6UI4 - chains A and B; structure by X-ray diffraction, 2.65 A resolution.

# Chain A
Name: myosin I
Source organism: Gibberella zeae (strain PH-1 / ATCC MYA-4620 / FGSC 9075 / NRRL 31084)
Notes: fragment: Uniprot residues 44-735
UniProtKB: A0A098D3M4 (A0A098D3M4_GIBZE); residues 37-728 here correspond to UniProt positions 44-735 (UniProt number = residue number + 7)
Chain sequence (692 residues; numbered 37 to 728; the number before each row is that of its first residue):
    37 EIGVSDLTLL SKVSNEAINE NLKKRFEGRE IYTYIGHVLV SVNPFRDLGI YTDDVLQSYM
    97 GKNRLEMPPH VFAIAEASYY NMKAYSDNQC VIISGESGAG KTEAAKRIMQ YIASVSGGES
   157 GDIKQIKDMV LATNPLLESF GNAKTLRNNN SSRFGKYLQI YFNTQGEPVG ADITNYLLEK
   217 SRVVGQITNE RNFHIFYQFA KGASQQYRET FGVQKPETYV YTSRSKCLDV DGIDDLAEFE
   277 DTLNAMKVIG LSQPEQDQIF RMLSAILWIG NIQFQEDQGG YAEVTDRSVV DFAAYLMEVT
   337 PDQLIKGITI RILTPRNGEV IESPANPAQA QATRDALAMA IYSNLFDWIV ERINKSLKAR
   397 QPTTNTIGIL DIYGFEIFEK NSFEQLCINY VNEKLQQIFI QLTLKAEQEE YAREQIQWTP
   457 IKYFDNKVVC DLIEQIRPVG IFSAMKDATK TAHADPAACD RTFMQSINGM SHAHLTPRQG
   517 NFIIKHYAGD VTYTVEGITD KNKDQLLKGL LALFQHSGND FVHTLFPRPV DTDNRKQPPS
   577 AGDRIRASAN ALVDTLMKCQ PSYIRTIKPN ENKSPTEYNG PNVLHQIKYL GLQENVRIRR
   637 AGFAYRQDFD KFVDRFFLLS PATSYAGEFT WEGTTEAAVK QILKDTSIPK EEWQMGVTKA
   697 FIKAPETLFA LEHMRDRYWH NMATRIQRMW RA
Cystine bridges: C126-C595
Metal / ion sites: Mg2+: T138, S188 (together with ATP-gamma-S)
Residues lining bound ligands:
  - ATP-gamma-S (AGS; phosphothiophosphoric acid-adenylate ester): I67, Y68, N79, P80, F81, R82, Y87, E132, S133, G134, A135, G136, K137, T138, E139, N184, N186, S187, S188, R189, D407, I408, Y409, G410, E412
  - phenamacril (Q8V; ethyl (2Z)-3-amino-2-cyano-3-phenylprop-2-enoate): L213, L214, E215, K216, S217, M375, Y409, F419, E420, C423, I424, K537, D540, A577
From the paper describing this entry:
  - binding site for phenamacril: L213, L214, E215, K216, S217, M375, Y409, F419, E420, C423, I424, K537, D540, A577
  - contacts within the chain: L213-Y409, Y409-C423, Y409-I424, S418-F419, S418-K537, S418-E420, I434-V589, I434-L592, I434-M593, L213-R580, D540-R580, A577-R580, L213-I581, C423-I581, A577-I581
  - binding site for ATP-gamma-S: A135
  - specificity-determining residues: Y409 (proposed by the authors, not directly observed)
  - specificity-determining residues: M375
  - mutagenesis - F419A, E420G, C423D: decreased stability
  - mutagenesis - C423D: decreased catalytic activity
  - mutagenesis - C423D: decreased growth
  - mutagenesis - M375K, Y409A: increased growth in response to phenamacril
  - conformationally variable residues (side-chain flip): L213, K216, F419, D540

# Chain B
Name: Calmodulin
Source organism: Gibberella zeae (strain PH-1 / ATCC MYA-4620 / FGSC 9075 / NRRL 31084)
UniProtKB: I1RE19 (I1RE19_GIBZE); residues 1-148 here correspond to UniProt positions 2-149 (UniProt number = residue number + 1)
Chain sequence (148 residues; row label = number of the first residue in the row):
     1 ADSLTEEQVS EFKEAFSLFD KDGDGQITTK ELGTVMRSLG QNPSESELQD MINEVDADNN
    61 GTIDFPEFLT MMARKMKDTD SEEEIREAFK VFDRDNNGFI SAAELRHVMT SIGEKLTDDE
   121 VDEMIREADQ DGDGRIDYNE FVQLMMQK
Not modelled in the structure: 1-8, 20-22, 41-44, 77-80, 115-116, 147-148

# Chain A / chain B interface
Pairs across the interface - 34 pairs, chain A then chain B:
  N99(A) with R74(B)
  E102(A) with R74(B)
  Y661(A) with E87(B); K90(B)
  A662(A) with E87(B), hydrogen bond (backbone-side chain); K90(B); V91(B), hydrophobic
  S683(A) with V9(B)
  H709(A) with R74(B); K75(B), hydrogen bond (side chain-backbone)
  M710(A) with A73(B); M76(B)
  R713(A) with M76(B)
  Y714(A) with V91(B)
  W715(A) with F92(B)
  H716(A) with I112(B)
  N717(A) with M76(B), hydrogen bond (side chain-backbone)
  M718(A) with E87(B); A88(B), hydrophobic; V91(B), hydrophobic
  A719(A) with F92(B); I112(B), hydrophobic
  T720(A) with I112(B); E114(B), hydrogen bond
  R721(A) with E84(B), salt bridge; I85(B); E87(B), salt bridge
  I722(A) with A88(B), hydrophobic; F89(B), hydrophobic; F92(B), hydrophobic
  Q723(A) with M109(B); E114(B)
  R724(A) with I85(B)
  M725(A) with M124(B), hydrophobic
Interface residues without a listed pair, chain A (26 interface residues in all): L101, S660, G663, E664, F705, A706
Interface residues without a listed pair, chain B (18 interface residues in all): V108

# Summary
26 residues of chain A face 18 of chain B across their interface; the contacts include 4 hydrogen bonds and 2
salt bridges. Among the polar pairs are R721(A)-E84(B), R721(A)-E87(B) and A662(A)-E87(B). From the paper: a
binding site for phenamacril at L213(A), L214(A) and E215(A) among others; F419A, E420G and C423D of chain A
reduce stability; 5 substitutions were tested in all.
Here chain A is myosin I and chain B is Calmodulin, both from Gibberella zeae (strain PH-1 / ATCC MYA-4620 /
FGSC 9075 / NRRL 31084). Entry 6UI4 (Crystal structure of phenamacril-bound F. graminearum myosin I) was
determined by X-ray diffraction.
